PDB entry 2E2H | X-ray diffraction, 3.95 A resolution | chains T and B of the 13 polymer chains in the assembly

Chain T:
Molecule: 28-MER DNA template strand
Sequence (28 nucleotides; each row starts with the number of its first residue):
     1 CTACCGATAAGCAGACGCTCCTCTCGAT

Chain B:
Name: DNA-directed RNA polymerase II 140 kDa polypeptide
Source organism: Saccharomyces cerevisiae
Notes: EC 2.7.7.6
Reference sequence: P08518 (RPB2_YEAST); numbering as in UniProt (aligned over 1-1224)
Chain sequence (1224 residues; row label = number of the first residue in the row):
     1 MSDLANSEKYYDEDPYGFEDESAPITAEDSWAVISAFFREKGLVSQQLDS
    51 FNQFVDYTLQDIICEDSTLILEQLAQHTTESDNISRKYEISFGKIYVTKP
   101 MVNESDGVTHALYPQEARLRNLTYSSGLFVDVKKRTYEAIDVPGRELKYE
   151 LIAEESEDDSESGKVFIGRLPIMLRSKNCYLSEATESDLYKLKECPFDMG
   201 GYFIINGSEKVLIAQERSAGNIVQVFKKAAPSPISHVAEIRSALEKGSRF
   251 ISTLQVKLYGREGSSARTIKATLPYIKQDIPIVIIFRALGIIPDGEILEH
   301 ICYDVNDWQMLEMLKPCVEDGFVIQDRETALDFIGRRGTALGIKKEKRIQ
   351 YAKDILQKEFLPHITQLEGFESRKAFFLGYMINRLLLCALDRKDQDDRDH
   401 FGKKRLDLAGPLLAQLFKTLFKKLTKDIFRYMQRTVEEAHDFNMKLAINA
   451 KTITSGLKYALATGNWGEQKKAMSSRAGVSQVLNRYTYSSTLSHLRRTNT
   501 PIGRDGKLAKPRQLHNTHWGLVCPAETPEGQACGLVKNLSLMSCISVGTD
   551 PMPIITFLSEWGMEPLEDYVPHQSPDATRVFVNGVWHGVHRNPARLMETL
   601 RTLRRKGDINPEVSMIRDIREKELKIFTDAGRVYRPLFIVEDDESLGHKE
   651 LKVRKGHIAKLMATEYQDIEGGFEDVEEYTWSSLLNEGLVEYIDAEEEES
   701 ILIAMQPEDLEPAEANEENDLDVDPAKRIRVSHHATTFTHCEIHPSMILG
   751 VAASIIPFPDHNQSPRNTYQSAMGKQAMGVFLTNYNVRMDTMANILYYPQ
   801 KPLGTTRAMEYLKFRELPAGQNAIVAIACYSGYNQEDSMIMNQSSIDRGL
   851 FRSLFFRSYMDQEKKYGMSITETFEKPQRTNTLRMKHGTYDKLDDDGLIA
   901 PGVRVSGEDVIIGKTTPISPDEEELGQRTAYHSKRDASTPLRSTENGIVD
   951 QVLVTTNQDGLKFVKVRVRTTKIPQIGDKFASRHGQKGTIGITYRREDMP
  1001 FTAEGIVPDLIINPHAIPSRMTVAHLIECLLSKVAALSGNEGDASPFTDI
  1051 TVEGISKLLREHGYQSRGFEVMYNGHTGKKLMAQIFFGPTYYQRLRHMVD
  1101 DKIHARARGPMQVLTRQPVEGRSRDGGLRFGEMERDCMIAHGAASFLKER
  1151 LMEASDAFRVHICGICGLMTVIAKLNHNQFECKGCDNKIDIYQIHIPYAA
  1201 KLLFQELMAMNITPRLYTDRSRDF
Not modelled in the structure: 1-19, 71-89, 133-163, 249-250, 336-344, 438-445, 503-508, 669-677, 715-721, 733-734, 920-934, 1224
Bound ions: Mg2+: Asp-837 (together with GTP) (shared with 2 residues of chain A); Zn2+: Cys-1166, Cys-1182, Cys-1185
Ligand contacts: GTP (guanosine-5'-triphosphate): Arg-766, Tyr-769, Asp-837, Lys-987, Arg-1020
From the paper describing this entry:
  - Mg2+ coordination: Asp-837

Interface between chain T and chain B:
Pairs across the interface - 16 pairs, chain T then chain B:
  DT19(T) with Met-1133(B), sugar contact
  DC20(T) with Arg-1129(B), salt bridge to the phosphate; Gly-1131(B), phosphate contact
  DC21(T) with Leu-1128(B), phosphate contact; Arg-1129(B), hydrogen bond to the phosphate
  DT22(T) with Gly-1121(B), phosphate contact; Arg-1122(B), phosphate contact
  DC23(T) with Arg-857(B), hydrogen bond to the phosphate; Arg-1122(B), salt bridge to the phosphate; Ser-1123(B), hydrogen bond to the phosphate
  DT24(T) with Arg-857(B), salt bridge to the phosphate; Arg-942(B), salt bridge to the phosphate
  DC25(T) with Lys-210(B), phosphate contact; Thr-791(B), hydrogen bond to the phosphate
  DG26(T) with Lys-210(B), salt bridge to the phosphate; Ala-462(B), sugar contact
Other interface residues (no listed pair), chain T (10 interface residues in all): DG11, DC12
Other interface residues (no listed pair), chain B (21 interface residues in all): Asn-206, Ser-208, Ser-232, Pro-233, Val-482, Met-792, Glu-1120, Glu-1132, Glu-1134

In short:
The interface between chain T and chain B involves 10 residues on one side and 21 on the other; the contacts
include 4 hydrogen bonds and 5 salt bridges. Among the polar pairs are DC21(T)/Arg-1129(B), DC23(T)/Arg-857(B)
and DC23(T)/Ser-1123(B). Ligands of chain B: GTP. From the paper: Mg2+ coordination by Asp-837(B).
Chain T is 28-MER DNA template strand and chain B is DNA-directed RNA polymerase II 140 kDa polypeptide
(Saccharomyces cerevisiae); the structure, RNA polymerase II elongation complex at 5 mM Mg2+ with GTP, was
determined by X-ray diffraction (same publication as 2E2I, 2E2J, 2NVQ, 2NVT, 2NVX, 2NVY, 2NVZ and 2YU9).
